1EYJ - chains A and B; structure by X-ray diffraction, 2.28 A resolution.

== Chain A (and B) ==
Protein: Fructose-1,6-bisphosphatase
Organism: Sus scrofa
Notes: EC 3.1.3.11; chain B of this document is another copy of the same molecule, construct and numbering; everything in this record applies to it too
UniProt: P00636 (F16P_PIG); residues 1-337 here = UniProt positions 1-337
Sequence (337 residues; each row starts with the number of its first residue):
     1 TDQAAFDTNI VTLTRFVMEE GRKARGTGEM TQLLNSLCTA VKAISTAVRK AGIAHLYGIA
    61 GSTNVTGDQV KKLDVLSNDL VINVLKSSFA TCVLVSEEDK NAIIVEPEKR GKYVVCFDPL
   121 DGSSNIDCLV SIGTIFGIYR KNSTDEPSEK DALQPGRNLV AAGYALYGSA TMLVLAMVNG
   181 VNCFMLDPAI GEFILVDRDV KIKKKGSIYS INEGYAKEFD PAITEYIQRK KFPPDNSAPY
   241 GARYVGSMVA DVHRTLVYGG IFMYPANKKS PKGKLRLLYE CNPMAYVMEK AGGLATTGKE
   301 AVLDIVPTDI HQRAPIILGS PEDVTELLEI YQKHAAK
Disordered / not traced: 1-8, 336-337
Curated features (UniProtKB/Swiss-Prot):
  - binding site (Mg(2+)): Glu98
Metal / ion sites: Mg2+: Asp118, Asp121, Glu280 (together with 6-O-phosphono-beta-D-fructofuranose, phosphate ion)
Small-molecule neighbours:
  - adenosine monophosphate (AMP): Val17, Glu20, Gly21, Ala24, Gly26, Thr27, Gly28, Glu29, Met30, Thr31, Leu34, Lys112, Tyr113, Arg140, Val160, Met177
  - 6-O-phosphono-beta-D-fructofuranose (F6P): Asp118, Asp121, Gly122, Ser123, Asn212, Tyr215, Tyr244, Gly246, Ser247, Met248, Phe262, Tyr264, Lys274, Leu275, Glu280

== Interface between chain A and chain B ==
Pairs across the interface (105):
  Ile10(A) with Ala54(B); Tyr57(B); Ile59(B), hydrophobic
  Val48(A) with Ser169(B); Ala170(B)
  Arg49(A) with Arg49(B); Gly168(B), hydrogen bond (side chain-backbone); Ser169(B), hydrogen bond (side chain-backbone); Leu186(B); Pro188(B)
  Lys50(A) with Ala170(B); Asp187(B); Pro188(B)
  Ala51(A) with Asp187(B); Pro188(B), hydrophobic; Ala189(B), hydrophobic
  Gly52(A) with Asp187(B), hydrogen bond (backbone-side chain); Ala189(B)
  Ile53(A) with Asp187(B), hydrogen bond (backbone-side chain)
  Ala54(A) with Ile10(B); Asp187(B), hydrogen bond (backbone-side chain); Ile190(B), hydrophobic
  Tyr57(A) with Ile10(B); Val196(B)
  Ile59(A) with Ile10(B), hydrophobic
  Ser124(A) with Arg243(B), hydrogen bond; Tyr258(B), hydrogen bond (backbone-side chain)
  Asp127(A) with Tyr258(B), hydrogen bond (backbone-side chain)
  Cys128(A) with Leu166(B); His253(B); Arg254(B); Tyr258(B), hydrogen bond (backbone-side chain)
  Leu129(A) with Gly168(B); Ser169(B), hydrogen bond (backbone-backbone); Met172(B), hydrophobic; Met185(B), hydrophobic
  Val130(A) with Ser169(B)
  Ser131(A) with Ser131(B), hydrogen bond
  Tyr167(A) with Ser169(B)
  Gly168(A) with Arg49(B), hydrogen bond (backbone-side chain); Leu129(B); Gly168(B)
  Ser169(A) with Val48(B); Arg49(B), hydrogen bond (backbone-side chain); Leu129(B), hydrogen bond (backbone-backbone); Val130(B); Tyr167(B)
  Ala170(A) with Val48(B); Lys50(B); Leu129(B)
  Met172(A) with Leu129(B), hydrophobic
  Met185(A) with Leu129(B), hydrophobic
  Leu186(A) with Arg49(B)
  Asp187(A) with Lys50(B); Ala51(B); Gly52(B), hydrogen bond (side chain-backbone); Ile53(B), hydrogen bond (side chain-backbone); Ala54(B), hydrogen bond (side chain-backbone)
  Pro188(A) with Arg49(B); Lys50(B); Ala51(B), hydrophobic
  Ala189(A) with Gly52(B)
  Ile190(A) with Ala54(B), hydrophobic; Ile59(B), hydrophobic
  Leu195(A) with Tyr57(B)
  Val196(A) with Tyr57(B)
  Tyr209(A) with Glu213(B)
  Asn212(A) with Ala242(B), hydrogen bond (side chain-backbone); Arg243(B)
  Glu213(A) with Tyr209(B); Glu213(B); Lys231(B), salt bridge
  Gly214(A) with Pro239(B); Tyr240(B); Ala242(B)
  Ala216(A) with Lys231(B)
  Lys217(A) with Lys231(B); Phe232(B); Asn236(B)
  Lys231(A) with Glu213(B), salt bridge; Ala216(B); Lys217(B); Lys231(B)
  Phe232(A) with Lys217(B)
  Pro239(A) with Gly214(B); Lys217(B)
  Tyr240(A) with Gly214(B)
  Ala242(A) with Asn212(B), hydrogen bond (backbone-side chain); Tyr244(B)
  Arg243(A) with Ser124(B), hydrogen bond; Asn212(B); Tyr244(B); Val245(B); Gly246(B)
  Tyr244(A) with Ala242(B); Arg243(B); Tyr244(B), hydrogen bond (backbone-backbone)
  Val245(A) with Arg243(B)
  Gly246(A) with Arg243(B)
  His253(A) with Cys128(B)
  Arg254(A) with Cys128(B)
  Tyr258(A) with Ser124(B), hydrogen bond (side chain-backbone); Asn125(B); Asp127(B), hydrogen bond (side chain-backbone); Cys128(B), hydrogen bond (side chain-backbone)
Interface residues without a listed pair, chain A (55 interface residues in all): Gly58, Asn125, Ile126, Ile132, Leu166, Ile194, Gly241, Val257
Interface residues without a listed pair, chain B (56 interface residues in all): Gly58, Ile126, Ile132, Ile194, Leu195, Gly241, Val257

== In short ==
Chain A and chain B form an interface of 55 and 56 residues respectively, with 24 hydrogen bonds and 2 salt
bridges. Polar contacts include Glu213(A)-Lys231(B), Arg49(A)-Gly168(B) and Arg49(A)-Ser169(B). Bound to chain
A: 6-O-phosphono-beta-D-fructofuranose and adenosine monophosphate. From UniProt: Mg2+-binding residue
Glu98(A) on chain A.
Chain A and chain B are both Fructose-1,6-bisphosphatase (Sus scrofa); the structure,
Fructose-1,6-bisphosphatase complex with amp, magnesium, fructose-6-phosphate and phosphate (T-state), was
determined by X-ray diffraction together with 1EYI and 1EYK from the same study.
